Entry 8D9R (electron microscopy, 20.00 A resolution (very low resolution: no residue pairs are listed; an interface is given only as per-side residue counts)); this record covers chains M and Z of the 60 polymer chains in the assembly.

Chain M:
Name: AP-1 complex subunit mu-1
From: Mus musculus
UniProt: P35585 (AP1M1_MOUSE); residue numbers follow UniProt; this construct covers 1-423
Sequence (423 residues; numbered 1 to 423; the number before each row is that of its first residue):
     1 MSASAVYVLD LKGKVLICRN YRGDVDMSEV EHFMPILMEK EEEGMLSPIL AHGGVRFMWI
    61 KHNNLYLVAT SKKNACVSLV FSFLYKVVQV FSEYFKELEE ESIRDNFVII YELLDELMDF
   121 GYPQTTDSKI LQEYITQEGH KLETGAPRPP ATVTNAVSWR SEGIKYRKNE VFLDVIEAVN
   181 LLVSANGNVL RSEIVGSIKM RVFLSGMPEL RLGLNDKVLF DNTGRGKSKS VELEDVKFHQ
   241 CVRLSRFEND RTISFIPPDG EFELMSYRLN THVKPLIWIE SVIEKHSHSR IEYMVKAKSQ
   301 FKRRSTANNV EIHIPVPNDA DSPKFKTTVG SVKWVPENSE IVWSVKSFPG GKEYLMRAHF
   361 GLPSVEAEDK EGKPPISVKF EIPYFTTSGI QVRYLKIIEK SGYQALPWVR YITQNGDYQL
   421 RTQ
Unresolved in the structure: 1, 139-145

Chain Z:
Name: ADP-ribosylation factor 1
From: Homo sapiens
UniProt: P84077 (ARF1_HUMAN); residues 2-181 here = UniProt positions 2-181
Sequence (181 residues; numbered 1 to 181; the number before each row is that of its first residue):
     1 XGNIFANLFK GLFGKKEMRI LMVGLDAAGK TTILYKLKLG EIVTTIPTIG FNVETVEYKN
    61 ISFTVWDVGG QDKIRPLWRH YFQNTQGLIF VVDSNDRERV NEAREELMRM LAEDELRDAV
   121 LLVFANKQDL PNAMNAAEIT DKLGLHSLRH RNWYIQATCA TSGDGLYEGL DWLSNQLRNQ
   181 K
Unresolved in the structure: 1
Sequence notes: expression tag (1)
Modified residues: MYR (myristic acid) at position 1
Residues lining bound ligands: GTP (guanosine-5'-triphosphate): Leu25, Asp26, Ala27, Ala28, Gly29, Lys30, Thr31, Thr32, Thr45, Ile46, Pro47, Thr48, Gly69, Gly70, Lys127, Ala160, Thr161

How chain M and chain Z interact:
At this resolution (20 A) residue pairs are not listed: 7 residues of chain M and 5 of chain Z lie at the interface.

Summary:
The interface between chain M and chain Z involves 7 residues on one side and 5 on the other. Chain Z binds
GTP.
Here chain M is AP-1 complex subunit mu-1 (Mus musculus) and chain Z is ADP-ribosylation factor 1 (Homo
sapiens). Entry 8D9R (AP-1, Arf1, Nef lattice on MHC-I lipopeptide incorporated wide membrane tubes, centered
on gamma-Arf1) was determined by electron microscopy together with 7UX3, 8D4C, 8D4D, 8D4E, 8D4F, 8D4G and 5
further entries from the same study.
